7BUD - chains D and F of the 10 polymer chains in the assembly; structure by electron microscopy, 4.50 A resolution (low resolution: residue-level contacts below are approximate; hydrogen-bond / salt-bridge calls are withheld).

[Chain D (and F)]
Molecule: Dengue virus serotype 2 M protein
Organism: Dengue virus 2
Notes: chain F of this document is another copy of the same molecule, construct and numbering; everything in this record applies to it too
Sequence (72 residues; numbered 1 to 72; the number before each row is that of its first residue):
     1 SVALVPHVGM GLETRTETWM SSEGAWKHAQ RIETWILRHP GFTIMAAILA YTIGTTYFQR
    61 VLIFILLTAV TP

[Interface between chain D and chain F]
Pairs across the interface - 21 pairs, chain D then chain F:
  Ala-3(D) / Ala-3(F)
  Ala-3(D) / Leu-4(F)
  Leu-4(D) / Ala-3(F)
  Leu-4(D) / Leu-4(F)
  Leu-4(D) / Arg-31(F)
  Leu-4(D) / Pro-72(F)
  Val-5(D) / Arg-31(F)
  Arg-31(D) / Leu-4(F)
  Ile-53(D) / Phe-58(F)
  Ile-53(D) / Gln-59(F)
  Gly-54(D) / Gln-59(F)
  Phe-58(D) / Ile-53(F)
  Gln-59(D) / Ile-53(F)
  Gln-59(D) / Gly-54(F)
  Gln-59(D) / Gln-59(F)
  Gln-59(D) / Ile-63(F)
  Leu-62(D) / Ile-63(F)
  Ile-63(D) / Gln-59(F)
  Ile-63(D) / Ile-63(F)
  Leu-66(D) / Leu-66(F)
  Pro-72(D) / Leu-4(F)
Other interface residues (no listed pair), chain D (15 interface residues in all): Ser-1, Met-10, Lys-27
Other interface residues (no listed pair), chain F (15 interface residues in all): Ser-1, Lys-27, His-28, His-39, Leu-62

[In short]
The chain D/chain F interface involves 15 residues from each chain.
Chain D and chain F are both Dengue virus serotype 2 M protein (Dengue virus 2); the structure, Cryo-EM
structure of Dengue virus serotype 2 complexed with Fab SIgN-3C at pH 8.0, was determined by electron
microscopy together with 7BU8, 7BUA, 7BUB, 7BUE and 7BUF from the same study.
